Entry 8VAP (electron microscopy, 3.00 A resolution); this record covers chains A and B of the 7 polymer chains in the assembly.

== Chain A ==
Molecule: DNA polymerase III subunit delta
Organism: Escherichia coli
Reference sequence: P28630 (HOLA_ECOLI); residue numbers follow UniProt; this construct covers 1-333
Amino-acid sequence (333 residues; each row starts with the number of its first residue):
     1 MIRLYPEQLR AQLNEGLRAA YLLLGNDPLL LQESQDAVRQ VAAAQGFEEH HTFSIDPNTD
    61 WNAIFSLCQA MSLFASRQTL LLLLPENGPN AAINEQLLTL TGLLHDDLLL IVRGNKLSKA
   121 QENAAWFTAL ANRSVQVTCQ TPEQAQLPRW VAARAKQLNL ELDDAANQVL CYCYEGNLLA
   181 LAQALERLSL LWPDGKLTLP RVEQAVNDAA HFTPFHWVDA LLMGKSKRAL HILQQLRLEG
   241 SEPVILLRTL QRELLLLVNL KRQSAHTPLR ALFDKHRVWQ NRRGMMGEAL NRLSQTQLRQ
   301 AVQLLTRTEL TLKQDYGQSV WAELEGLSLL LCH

== Chain B ==
Molecule: DNA polymerase III subunit tau
Organism: Escherichia coli
Notes: EC 2.7.7.7
Reference sequence: P06710 (DPO3X_ECOLI); numbering as in UniProt (aligned over 1-373)
Amino-acid sequence (376 residues; each row starts with the number of its first residue; numbers below 1 keep their minus sign (Gly-2 is residue -2)):
    -2 GPHMSYQVLA RKWRPQTFAD VVGQEHVLTA LANGLSLGRI HHAYLFSGTR GVGKTSIARL
    58 LAKGLNCETG ITATPCGVCD NCREIEQGRF VDLIEIDAAS RTKVEDTRDL LDNVQYAPAR
   118 GRFKVYLIDE VHMLSRHSFN ALLKTLEEPP EHVKFLLATT DPQKLPVTIL SRCLQFHLKA
   178 LDVEQIRHQL EHILNEEHIA HEPRALQLLA RAAEGSLRDA LSLTDQAIAS GDGQVSTQAV
   238 SAMLGTLDDD QALSLVEAMV EANGERVMAL INEAAARGIE WEALLVEMLG LLHRIAMVQL
   298 SPAALGNDMA AIELRMRELA RTIPPTDIQL YYQTLLIGRK ELPYAPDRRM GVEMTLLRAL
   358 AFHPRMPLPE PEVPRQ
Unresolved in the structure: -2 to 0, 361-373
Differences from the reference sequence: expression tag (-2 to 0)
UniProt features mapped onto this chain:
  - binding site (ATP): Gly45 to Thr52
  - binding site (Zn(2+)): Cys64, Cys73, Cys76, Cys79
  - mutagenesis: Gly118 (G118D: In dnaX2016(Ts); present in both isoforms, unable to grow at 42 degrees Celsius)
Bound ions: Zn2+: Cys64, Cys73, Cys76, Cys79
Ligand contacts: ADP / beryllium trifluoride: Ala7, Arg8, Trp10, Arg11, Pro12, Asp17, Val18, Val19, Gln21, Thr46, Arg47, Gly48, Val49, Gly50, Lys51, Thr52, Ser53, Glu127, Thr157, Leu214, Arg215, Leu218
Reported in the primary citation:
  - binding site for beryllium trifluoride: Arg169
  - catalytic residues: Glu127 (citing earlier work)
  - mutagenesis - K141A: decreased catalytic activity

== Chain A / chain B interface ==
Pairs across the interface (35; chain A residue first):
  Pro28(A) - Val164(B)  hydrophobic
  Gln32(A) - Ser168(B)  hydrogen bond (side chain-backbone)
  Leu179(A) - Val164(B)
  Leu179(A) - Leu167(B)  hydrophobic
  Leu179(A) - Ser168(B)
  Gln183(A) - Leu167(B)  hydrogen bond (side chain-backbone)
  Gln183(A) - Cys170(B)  hydrogen bond (side chain-backbone)
  Gln183(A) - Leu171(B)
  Gln183(A) - Gln172(B)  hydrogen bond (side chain-backbone)
  Arg187(A) - Gln172(B)
  Leu190(A) - Ala27(B)  hydrophobic
  Leu190(A) - Asn30(B)
  Leu191(A) - His23(B)
  Asn207(A) - His174(B)
  Asn207(A) - Lys176(B)
  Asp208(A) - Gln160(B)  hydrogen bond (backbone-side chain)
  His211(A) - Val164(B)
  Ser226(A) - Ser298(B)
  Lys227(A) - Ala300(B)
  Leu230(A) - Ala300(B)
  Leu230(A) - Ala301(B)
  Gln234(A) - Gly303(B)
  Gln234(A) - Asn304(B)  hydrogen bond
  Gln235(A) - Gln160(B)
  Arg237(A) - Asp305(B)  salt bridge
  Leu238(A) - Gln160(B)
  Ala322(A) - His290(B)  hydrogen bond (backbone-side chain)
  Glu323(A) - His290(B)
  Glu325(A) - Arg291(B)  salt bridge
  Glu325(A) - Ala301(B)
  Gly326(A) - Met294(B)
  Leu329(A) - Met294(B)
  Leu329(A) - Leu297(B)  hydrophobic
  Leu329(A) - Ser298(B)
  His333(A) - Leu297(B)
Also at the interface, not in a pair above, chain A (28 interface residues in all): Asn177, Ala180, Val206, Ala209, Glu239
Also at the interface, not in a pair above, chain B (27 interface residues in all): Thr26, Lys161, Leu162, Thr165, Phe173

== In short ==
28 residues of chain A and 27 residues of chain B are in contact, with 7 hydrogen bonds and 2 salt bridges.
Among the polar pairs are Arg237(A)-Asp305(B), Glu325(A)-Arg291(B) and Gln32(A)-Ser168(B). Ligands of chain B:
ADP / beryllium trifluoride. From the paper: the catalytic residue Glu127(B); K141A of chain B reduces
catalytic activity.
Chain A is DNA polymerase III subunit delta and chain B is DNA polymerase III subunit tau, both from
Escherichia coli; the structure, Structure of the E. coli clamp loader bound to the beta clamp in a Fully-Open
conformation, was determined by electron microscopy, deposited together with 8VAL, 8VAM, 8VAN, 8VAQ, 8VAR,
8VAS and 8VAT.
